PDB entry 5MRF | electron microscopy, 4.97 A resolution (low resolution: residue-level contacts below are approximate; hydrogen-bond / salt-bridge calls are withheld) | chains II and aa of the 78 polymer chains in the assembly

== Chain II ==
Name: uS9m
Source organism: Saccharomyces cerevisiae
Reference sequence: P38120 (RT09_YEAST); numbering as in UniProt (aligned over 35-278)
Sequence (244 residues; each row starts with the number of its first residue):
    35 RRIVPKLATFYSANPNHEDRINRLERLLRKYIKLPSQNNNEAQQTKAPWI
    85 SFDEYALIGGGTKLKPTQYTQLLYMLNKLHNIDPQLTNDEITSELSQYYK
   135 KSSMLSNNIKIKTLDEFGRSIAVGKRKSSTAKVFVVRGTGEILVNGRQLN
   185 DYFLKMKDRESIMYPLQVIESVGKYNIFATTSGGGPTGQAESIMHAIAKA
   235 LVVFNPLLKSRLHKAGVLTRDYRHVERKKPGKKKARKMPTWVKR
Unresolved in the structure: 72-80, 135-143

== Chain aa ==
Molecule: 15S ribosomal RNA
Source organism: Saccharomyces cerevisiae
Sequence (1649 nucleotides; numbered 1 to 1649; the number before each row is that of its first residue):
     1 GUAAAAAAUUUAUAAGAAUAUGAUGUUGGUUCAGAUUAAGCGCUAAAUAA
    51 GGACAUGACACAUGCGAAUCAUACGUUUAUUAUUGAUAAGAUAAUAAAUA
   101 UGUGGUGUAAACGUGAGUAAUUUUAUUAGGAAUUAAUGAACUAUAGAAUA
   151 AGCUAAAUACUUAAUAUAUUAUUAUAUAAAAAUAAUUUAUAUAAUAAAAA
   201 GGAUAUAUAUAUAAUAUAUAUUUAUCUAUAGUCAAGCCAAUAAUGGUUUA
   251 GGUAGUAGGUUUAUUAAGAGUUAAACCUAGCCAACGAUCCAUAAUCGAUA
   301 AUGAAAGUUAGAACGAUCACGUUGACUCUGAAAUAUAGUCAAUAUCUAUA
   351 AGAUACAGCAGUGAGGAAUAUUGGACAAUGAUCGAAAGAUUGAUCCAGUU
   401 ACUUAUUAGGAUGAUAUAUAAAAAUAUUUUAUUUUAUUUAUAAAUAUUAA
   451 AUAUUUAUAAUAAUAAUAAUAAUAAUAUAUAUAUAUAAAUUGAUUAAAAA
   501 UAAAAUCCAUAAAUAAUUAAAAUAAUGAUAUUAAUUACCAUAUAUAUUUU
   551 UAUAUGGAUAUAUAUAUUAAUAAUAAUAUUAAUUUUAUUAUUAUUAAUAA
   601 UAUAUUUUAAUAGUCCUGACUAAUAUUUGUGCCAGCAGUCGCGGUAACAC
   651 AAAGAGGGCGAGCGUUAAUCAUAAUGGUUUAAAGGAUCCGUAGAAUGAAU
   701 UAUAUAUUAUAAUUUAGAGUUAAUAAAAUAUAAUUAAAGAAUUAUAAUAG
   751 UAAAGAUGAAAUAAUAAUAAUAAUUAUAAGACUAAUAUAUGUGAAAAUAU
   801 UAAUUAAAUAUUAACUGACAUUGAGGGAUUAAAACUAGAGUAGCGAAACG
   851 GAUUCGAUACCCGUGUAGUUCUAGUAGUAAACUAUGAAUACAAUUAUUUA
   901 UAAUAUAUAUUAUAUAUAAAUAAUAAAUGAAAAUGAAAGUAUUCCACCUG
   951 AAGAGUACGUUAGCAAUAAUGAAACUCAAAACAAUAGACGGUUACAGACU
  1001 UAAGCAGUGGAGCAUGUUAUUUAAUUCGAUAAUCCACGACUAACCUUACC
  1051 AUAUUUUGAAUAUUAUAAUAAUUAUUAUAAUUAUUAUAUUACAGGCGUUA
  1101 CAUUGUUGUCUUUAGUUCGUGCUGCAAAGUUUUAGAUUAAGUUCAUAAAC
  1151 GAACAAAACUCCAUAUAUAUAAUUUUAAUUAUAUAUAAUUUUAUAUUAUU
  1201 UAUUAAUAUAAAGAAAGGAAUUAAGACAAAUCAUAAUGAUCCUUAUAAUA
  1251 UGGGUAAUAGACGUGCUAUAAUAAAAUGAUAAUAAAAUUAUAUAAAAUAU
  1301 AUUUAAUUAUAUUUAAUUAAUAAUAUAAAACAUUUUAAUUUUUAAUAUAU
  1351 UUUUUUAUUAUAUAUUAAUAUGAAUUAUAAUCUGAAAUUCGAUUAUAUGA
  1401 AAAAAGAAUUGCUAGUAAUACGUAAAUUAGUAUGUUACGGUGAAUAUUCU
  1451 AACUGUUUCGCACUAAUCACUCAUCACGCGUUGAAACAUAUUAUUAUCUU
  1501 AUUAUUUAUAUAAUAUUUUUUAAUAAAUAUUAAUAAUUAUUAAUUUAUAU
  1551 UUAUUUAUAUCAGAAAUAAUAUGAAUUAAUGCGAAGUUGAAAUACAGUUA
  1601 CCGUAGGGGAACCUGCGGUGGGCUUAUAAAUAUCUUAAAUAUUCUUACA
Unresolved in the structure: 1-12, 86-88, 167-171, 183-184, 211-213, 421-477, 546-549, 564-599, 705-707, 730, 906-910, 1075-1077, 1200-1202, 1363-1366, 1529-1535
Ion coordination: Mg2+ site 1 near A20 (its only coordinating residue here); Mg2+ site 2 near A33 (its only coordinating residue here); Mg2+ site 3 near G40 (its only coordinating residue here); Mg2+ site 4: C54, A55, G115; Mg2+ site 5 near A110 (its only coordinating residue here); Mg2+ site 6: G115, G117, A294; Mg2+ site 7: G117, U118, A294; Mg2+ site 8 near A159 (its only coordinating residue here); Mg2+ site 9 near U247 (its only coordinating residue here); Mg2+ site 10 near U248 (its only coordinating residue here); Mg2+ site 11: U256, U271; Mg2+ site 12 near G270 (its only coordinating residue here); 58 more Mg2+ sites not listed

== Interface between chain II and chain aa ==
Residue-residue contacts (120):
  Arg63(II) - U1643(aa)
  Arg63(II) - C1644(aa)
  Ile66(II) - U1642(aa)
  Ile66(II) - U1643(aa)
  Lys67(II) - U1640(aa)
  Lys67(II) - U1642(aa)
  Lys67(II) - U1643(aa)
  Lys97(II) - C1150(aa)
  Lys97(II) - G1151(aa)
  Lys99(II) - A1145(aa)
  Pro100(II) - C1144(aa)
  Thr101(II) - A1145(aa)
  Lys159(II) - A1165(aa)
  Lys159(II) - U1180(aa)
  Arg160(II) - G1415(aa)
  Lys161(II) - G1415(aa)
  Lys161(II) - G1440(aa)
  Lys161(II) - U1441(aa)
  Lys161(II) - G1442(aa)
  Ser162(II) - A1284(aa)
  Ser162(II) - G1439(aa)
  Ser162(II) - G1440(aa)
  Thr164(II) - U1179(aa)
  Thr164(II) - U1180(aa)
  Lys166(II) - U1179(aa)
  Arg181(II) - A1282(aa)
  Tyr186(II) - U1283(aa)
  Leu188(II) - A1330(aa)
  Leu188(II) - C1331(aa)
  Lys189(II) - A1330(aa)
  Lys189(II) - U1441(aa)
  Lys189(II) - G1442(aa)
  Thr214(II) - U1179(aa)
  Thr215(II) - U1179(aa)
  Ser216(II) - U1179(aa)
  Ser216(II) - A1284(aa)
  Gly217(II) - A1284(aa)
  Gly217(II) - A1285(aa)
  Gly218(II) - U1283(aa)
  Gly218(II) - A1284(aa)
  Gly218(II) - G1440(aa)
  Gly219(II) - U1283(aa)
  Gly219(II) - G1440(aa)
  Gly219(II) - U1441(aa)
  Pro220(II) - U1283(aa)
  Pro220(II) - A1329(aa)
  Pro220(II) - U1441(aa)
  Thr221(II) - U1441(aa)
  Thr221(II) - G1442(aa)
  Gly222(II) - U1441(aa)
  Gln223(II) - U1283(aa)
  Gln223(II) - A1284(aa)
  Lys243(II) - G1213(aa)
  Lys243(II) - A1214(aa)
  Ser244(II) - A1212(aa)
  His247(II) - G1213(aa)
  His247(II) - A1215(aa)
  Lys248(II) - A1211(aa)
  Leu252(II) - A1214(aa)
  Thr253(II) - A1214(aa)
  Thr253(II) - A1215(aa)
  Arg254(II) - U1164(aa)
  Arg254(II) - A1165(aa)
  Arg254(II) - A1214(aa)
  Tyr256(II) - A1163(aa)
  Tyr256(II) - U1164(aa)
  Tyr256(II) - A1216(aa)
  Tyr256(II) - G1217(aa)
  Arg257(II) - G1415(aa)
  His258(II) - A1163(aa)
  His258(II) - G1415(aa)
  Val259(II) - G1415(aa)
  Val259(II) - U1416(aa)
  Val259(II) - G1439(aa)
  Val259(II) - G1440(aa)
  Glu260(II) - G1218(aa)
  Glu260(II) - G1415(aa)
  Glu260(II) - U1416(aa)
  Arg261(II) - A1437(aa)
  Arg261(II) - C1438(aa)
  Lys262(II) - U1436(aa)
  Lys262(II) - A1437(aa)
  Lys262(II) - C1438(aa)
  Lys263(II) - G1218(aa)
  Lys263(II) - A1219(aa)
  Lys263(II) - A1437(aa)
  Pro264(II) - U1436(aa)
  Pro264(II) - A1437(aa)
  Gly265(II) - U1436(aa)
  Lys267(II) - G1265(aa)
  Lys267(II) - U1435(aa)
  Lys268(II) - A1417(aa)
  Lys268(II) - A1418(aa)
  Lys268(II) - U1419(aa)
  Ala269(II) - U1416(aa)
  Ala269(II) - A1417(aa)
  Arg270(II) - G1218(aa)
  Arg270(II) - C1412(aa)
  Arg270(II) - U1413(aa)
  Arg270(II) - A1414(aa)
  Arg270(II) - U1416(aa)
  Arg270(II) - A1417(aa)
  Lys271(II) - G1411(aa)
  Lys271(II) - A1417(aa)
  Lys271(II) - A1418(aa)
  Met272(II) - G1411(aa)
  Thr274(II) - U1264(aa)
  Thr274(II) - G1265(aa)
  Thr274(II) - U1410(aa)
  Trp275(II) - A1032(aa)
  Trp275(II) - U1033(aa)
  Trp275(II) - U1410(aa)
  Trp275(II) - G1411(aa)
  Val276(II) - A1032(aa)
  Val276(II) - C1035(aa)
  Val276(II) - G1263(aa)
  Val276(II) - U1264(aa)
  Lys277(II) - A1031(aa)
  Lys277(II) - A1032(aa)
  Arg278(II) - C1035(aa)
Also at the interface, not in a pair above, chain II (60 interface residues in all): Lys64, Thr104, Val157, Lys266, Pro273
Also at the interface, not in a pair above, chain aa (55 interface residues in all): U1204

== In short ==
Chain II and chain aa form an interface of 60 and 55 residues respectively. The Mg2+ site 4 is built by
C54(aa), A55(aa) and G115(aa). G115(aa), G117(aa) and A294(aa) form the Mg2+ site 6.
Chain II is uS9m and chain aa is 15S ribosomal RNA, both from Saccharomyces cerevisiae; the structure,
Structure of the yeast mitochondrial ribosome - Class C, was determined by electron microscopy (same
publication as 5MRC and 5MRE).
